PDB entry 4QW7 | X-ray diffraction, 2.70 A resolution | chains Q and R of the 28 polymer chains in the assembly

[Chain Q]
Name: Proteasome subunit alpha type-4
Source organism: Saccharomyces cerevisiae
Notes: EC 3.4.25.1
Reference sequence: P40303 (PSA4_YEAST); residues -1 to 252 here correspond to UniProt positions 1-254 (UniProt number = residue number + 2)
Amino-acid sequence (254 residues; each row starts with the number of its first residue; numbers below 1 keep their minus sign (Met-1 is residue -1)):
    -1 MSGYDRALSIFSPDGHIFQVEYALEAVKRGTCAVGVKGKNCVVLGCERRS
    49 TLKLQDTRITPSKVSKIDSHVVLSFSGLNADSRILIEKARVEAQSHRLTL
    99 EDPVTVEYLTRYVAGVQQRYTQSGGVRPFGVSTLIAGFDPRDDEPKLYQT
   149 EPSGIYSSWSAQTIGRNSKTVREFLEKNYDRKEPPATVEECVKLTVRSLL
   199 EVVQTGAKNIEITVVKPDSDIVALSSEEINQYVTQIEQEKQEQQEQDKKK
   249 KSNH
Unresolved in the structure: -1 to 0, 241-252

[Chain R]
Name: Proteasome subunit alpha type-5
Source organism: Saccharomyces cerevisiae
Notes: EC 3.4.25.1
Reference sequence: P32379 (PSA5_YEAST); residues -7 to 252 here correspond to UniProt positions 1-260 (UniProt number = residue number + 8)
Amino-acid sequence (260 residues; each row starts with the number of its first residue; numbers below 1 keep their minus sign (Met-7 is residue -7)):
    -7 MFLTRSEYDRGVSTFSPEGRLFQVEYSLEAIKLGSTAIGIATKEGVVLGV
    43 EKRATSPLLESDSIEKIVEIDRHIGCAMSGLTADARSMIEHARTAAVTHN
    93 LYYDEDINVESLTQSVCDLALRFGEGASGEERLMSRPFGVALLIAGHDAD
   143 DGYQLFHAEPSGTFYRYNAKAIGSGSEGAQAELLNEWHSSLTLKEAELLV
   193 LKILKQVMEEKLDENNAQLSCITKQDGFKIYDNEKTAELIKELKEKEAAE
   243 SPEEADVEMS
Unresolved in the structure: -7 to 0, 118-124, 243-252

[Chain Q / chain R interface]
Residue-residue contacts (63):
  Asp3(Q) - Glu117(R)
  Arg4(Q) - Asp1(R)
  Ala5(Q) - Val4(R)  hydrophobic
  Ala5(Q) - Glu117(R)  hydrogen bond (backbone-side chain)
  Ala5(Q) - Ser127(R)
  Ser7(Q) - Ser127(R)
  Ser7(Q) - Arg128(R)
  Ile8(Q) - Asp1(R)
  Ile8(Q) - Gln15(R)
  Phe9(Q) - Gln15(R)
  Phe9(Q) - Tyr18(R)  hydrophobic
  Phe9(Q) - Ser19(R)
  Phe9(Q) - Leu73(R)  hydrophobic
  Phe9(Q) - Arg128(R)
  Phe9(Q) - Pro129(R)
  Phe9(Q) - Gly131(R)
  Ser10(Q) - Tyr18(R)
  Pro11(Q) - Tyr18(R)  hydrophobic
  Pro11(Q) - Glu21(R)
  Asp12(Q) - Glu21(R)
  Gly13(Q) - Tyr18(R)
  Gly13(Q) - Glu21(R)
  Gly13(Q) - Ala22(R)
  His14(Q) - Leu25(R)
  Ile15(Q) - Leu73(R)  hydrophobic
  Ile15(Q) - Arg128(R)
  Lys35(Q) - Glu52(R)  salt bridge
  Gln116(Q) - Ala75(R)
  Gln116(Q) - Asp76(R)
  Gln116(Q) - Arg128(R)
  Thr119(Q) - Arg128(R)  hydrogen bond (backbone-side chain)
  Gln120(Q) - Met126(R)
  Gln120(Q) - Ser127(R)  hydrogen bond (backbone-backbone)
  Gln120(Q) - Arg128(R)
  Gln120(Q) - Phe130(R)
  Ser121(Q) - Ser127(R)
  Gly122(Q) - Ser127(R)
  Ser151(Q) - Ala75(R)
  Gly152(Q) - Ala75(R)
  Ile153(Q) - Thr74(R)
  Ile153(Q) - Ala75(R)
  Ser155(Q) - Leu51(R)
  Ser155(Q) - Ser55(R)
  Ser156(Q) - Leu51(R)
  Ser156(Q) - Glu52(R)  hydrogen bond (backbone-backbone)
  Ser156(Q) - Ser55(R)  hydrogen bond (backbone-side chain)
  Trp157(Q) - Thr47(R)
  Trp157(Q) - Ser48(R)
  Trp157(Q) - Leu50(R)
  Trp157(Q) - Leu51(R)
  Trp157(Q) - Glu52(R)
  Ser158(Q) - Leu50(R)  hydrogen bond (backbone-backbone)
  Ser158(Q) - Glu52(R)  hydrogen bond
  Ala159(Q) - Leu50(R)
  Leu173(Q) - Leu50(R)  hydrophobic
  Glu174(Q) - Ser48(R)  hydrogen bond
  Glu174(Q) - Pro49(R)
  Glu174(Q) - Leu50(R)
  Tyr177(Q) - Leu50(R)  hydrophobic
  Arg179(Q) - Pro49(R)  hydrogen bond (side chain-backbone)
  Arg179(Q) - Leu50(R)
  Arg179(Q) - Leu51(R)  hydrogen bond (side chain-backbone)
  Arg179(Q) - Glu52(R)
Other interface residues (no listed pair), chain Q (31 interface residues in all): Arg170
Other interface residues (no listed pair), chain R (28 interface residues in all): Ser53, Ser79

[Overview]
31 residues of chain Q and 28 residues of chain R are in contact, with 10 hydrogen bonds and 1 salt bridge.
Polar pairs include Lys35(Q)-Glu52(R), Ala5(Q)-Glu117(R) and Thr119(Q)-Arg128(R).
Here chain Q is Proteasome subunit alpha type-4 and chain R is Proteasome subunit alpha type-5, both from
Saccharomyces cerevisiae. Entry 4QW7 (yCP beta5-M45T mutant in complex with carfilzomib) was determined by
X-ray diffraction, deposited together with 4QUX, 4QUY, 4QV0, 4QV1, 4QV3, 4QV4 and 42 further entries.
